Entry 1PAE (X-ray diffraction, 2.70 A resolution); this record covers chain X.

# Chain X
Name: Nucleoside diphosphate kinase, cytosolic
Source organism: Dictyostelium discoideum
Notes: EC 2.7.4.6
UniProt: P22887 (NDKC_DICDI); residue numbers follow UniProt; this construct covers 1-155
Amino-acid sequence (155 residues; each row starts with the number of its first residue):
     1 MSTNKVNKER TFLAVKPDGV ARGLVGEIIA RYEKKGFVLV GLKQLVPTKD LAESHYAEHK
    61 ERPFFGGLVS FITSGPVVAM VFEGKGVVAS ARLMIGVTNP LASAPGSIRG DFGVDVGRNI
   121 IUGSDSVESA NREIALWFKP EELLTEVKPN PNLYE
Unresolved in the structure: 1-7
Construct notes: modified residue (1, 80, 94); engineered mutation Sec122 (His in P22887)
Modified / non-standard residues: Mse1 (selenomethionine); Mse80, Mse94 (selenomethionine; parent Met); Sec122 (selenocysteine)
Small-molecule neighbours:
  - selenium atom (SE), molecule 1: Phe12, His55, Sec122, Gly123, Ser124
  - selenium atom (SE), molecule 2: Lys16, Tyr56, Sec122
UniProt features mapped onto this chain:
  - binding site (ATP): Lys16, Phe64, Arg92, Thr98, Arg109, Asn119

# In short
Chain X binds selenium atom. UniProt lists 6 ATP-binding residues.
Chain X is Nucleoside diphosphate kinase, cytosolic (Dictyostelium discoideum); the structure, nucleoside
diphosphate kinase, was determined by X-ray diffraction together with 1PFP from the same study.
